Entry 4FBQ (X-ray diffraction, 2.50 A resolution); this record covers chains A and B.

== Chain A (and B) ==
Name: DNA repair and telomere maintenance protein nbs1, DNA repair protein rad32 CHIMERIC PROTEIN
Source organism: Schizosaccharomyces pombe
Notes: fragment: UNP O43070 residues 474-531, UNP Q09683 residues 15-413; chain B of this document is another copy of the same molecule, construct and numbering; everything in this record applies to it too
Reference sequence: chimeric construct of O43070, Q09683: residues 474-531 from O43070 (NBS1_SCHPO) positions 474-531 (same numbers); residues 1015-1413 from Q09683 positions 15-413 (UniProt number = residue number - 1000)
Sequence (472 residues; numbered -4 to 1413; 946 numbers in that range are skipped by the numbering (no residue carries them; nothing is unmodelled there); the number before each row is that of its first residue; numbers below 1 keep their minus sign (Gly-4 is residue -4)):
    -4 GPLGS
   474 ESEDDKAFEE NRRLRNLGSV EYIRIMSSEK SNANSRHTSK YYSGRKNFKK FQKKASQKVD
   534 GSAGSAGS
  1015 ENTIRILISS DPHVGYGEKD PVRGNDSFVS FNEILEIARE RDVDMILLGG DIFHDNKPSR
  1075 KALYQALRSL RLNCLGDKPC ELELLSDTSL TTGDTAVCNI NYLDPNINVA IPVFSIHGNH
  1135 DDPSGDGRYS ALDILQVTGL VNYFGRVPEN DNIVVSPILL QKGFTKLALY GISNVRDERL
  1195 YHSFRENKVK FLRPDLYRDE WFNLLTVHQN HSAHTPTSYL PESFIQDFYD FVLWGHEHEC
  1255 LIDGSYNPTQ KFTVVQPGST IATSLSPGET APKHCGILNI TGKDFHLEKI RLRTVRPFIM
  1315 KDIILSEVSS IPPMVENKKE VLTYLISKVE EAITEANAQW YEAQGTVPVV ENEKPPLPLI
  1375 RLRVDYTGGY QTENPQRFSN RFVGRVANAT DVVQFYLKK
Disordered / not traced: -4 to 0, 474-476, 498-517, 527-540, 1103-1108, 1137-1141, 1165 (chain B: -4 to 0, 474-479, 497-541, 1101-1109, 1137-1140, 1413)
Sequence notes: expression tag (-4 to 0); linker (532-541)
Bound ions: Mn2+ site 1: Asp1025, His1027, Asp1065, His1252; Mn2+ site 2: Asp1065, Asn1133, His1250

== Interface between chain A and chain B ==
Pairs across the interface - 64 pairs, chain A then chain B:
  Phe524(A) - Pro1119(B)
  Phe524(A) - Asn1120(B)
  Phe524(A) - Asn1122(B)
  Gln525(A) - Asp1091(B)  hydrogen bond
  Gln525(A) - Asn1122(B)  hydrogen bond (backbone-side chain)
  Lys526(A) - Tyr1116(B)
  Lys526(A) - Asp1118(B)  hydrogen bond (side chain-backbone)
  Lys526(A) - Pro1119(B)
  Lys526(A) - Ile1121(B)
  Lys526(A) - Asn1122(B)
  Asn1070(A) - Arg1074(B)  hydrogen bond (backbone-side chain)
  Lys1071(A) - Lys1071(B)  hydrogen bond (side chain-backbone)
  Lys1071(A) - Pro1072(B)  hydrogen bond (side chain-backbone)
  Arg1074(A) - Asn1070(B)  hydrogen bond (side chain-backbone)
  Arg1074(A) - Lys1071(B)
  Arg1074(A) - Gly1141(B)
  Arg1074(A) - Tyr1143(B)  hydrogen bond (side chain-backbone)
  Arg1074(A) - Ile1148(B)
  Lys1075(A) - Arg1142(B)
  Lys1075(A) - Tyr1143(B)
  Leu1077(A) - Leu1077(B)  hydrophobic
  Tyr1078(A) - Val1111(B)
  Tyr1078(A) - Tyr1143(B)  hydrophobic
  Tyr1078(A) - Asp1147(B)
  Tyr1078(A) - Val1151(B)  hydrophobic
  Gln1079(A) - Tyr1143(B)  hydrogen bond
  Leu1081(A) - Val1151(B)  hydrophobic
  Leu1081(A) - Thr1152(B)
  Arg1082(A) - Val1151(B)
  Arg1085(A) - Ala1110(B)
  Arg1085(A) - Val1111(B)
  Arg1085(A) - Asp1118(B)  salt bridge
  Arg1085(A) - Gln1150(B)  hydrogen bond (side chain-backbone)
  Arg1085(A) - Val1151(B)  hydrogen bond (side chain-backbone)
  Arg1085(A) - Gly1153(B)
  Leu1089(A) - Asn1120(B)
  Gly1090(A) - Asn1120(B)
  Thr1109(A) - Arg1082(B)
  Val1111(A) - Arg1085(B)
  Cys1112(A) - Arg1085(B)
  Asp1118(A) - Arg1085(B)  salt bridge
  Asn1120(A) - Gly1090(B)
  Asn1120(A) - Ile1121(B)
  Asn1120(A) - Asn1122(B)  hydrogen bond (backbone-backbone)
  Ile1121(A) - Arg1085(B)
  Ile1121(A) - Asn1120(B)
  Asn1122(A) - Asn1120(B)  hydrogen bond (backbone-backbone)
  Asp1136(A) - Arg1074(B)
  Tyr1143(A) - Arg1074(B)  hydrogen bond (backbone-side chain)
  Tyr1143(A) - Lys1075(B)
  Tyr1143(A) - Tyr1078(B)  hydrophobic
  Tyr1143(A) - Gln1079(B)  hydrogen bond
  Asp1147(A) - Tyr1078(B)
  Ile1148(A) - Arg1074(B)
  Ile1148(A) - Leu1077(B)  hydrophobic
  Ile1148(A) - Tyr1078(B)
  Gln1150(A) - Arg1085(B)
  Val1151(A) - Tyr1078(B)  hydrophobic
  Val1151(A) - Leu1081(B)  hydrophobic
  Val1151(A) - Arg1082(B)
  Val1151(A) - Arg1085(B)  hydrogen bond (backbone-side chain)
  Thr1152(A) - Leu1081(B)
  Thr1152(A) - Thr1152(B)
  Gly1153(A) - Arg1085(B)
Interface residues without a listed pair, chain A (35 interface residues in all): Leu1086, Asp1091, Ala1110, Ser1144, Ala1145
Interface residues without a listed pair, chain B (35 interface residues in all): Ser1073, Leu1086, Leu1089, Ser1144, Ala1145
Interface features reported in the paper:
  - hot spots on chain A (mutagenesis) - F524E: decreased binding to SpMre11

== Overview ==
The chain A/chain B interface involves 35 residues from each chain; the contacts include 16 hydrogen bonds and
2 salt bridges. Among the polar pairs are Arg1085(A)-Asp1118(B), Gln525(A)-Asp1091(B) and
Gln525(A)-Asn1122(B). Asp1025(A), His1027(A), Asp1065(A) and His1252(A) form the Mn2+ site 1. From the paper:
F524E of chain A reduces binding to SpMre11.
Both chains are DNA repair and telomere maintenance protein nbs1, DNA repair protein rad32 CHIMERIC PROTEIN
(Schizosaccharomyces pombe). Entry 4FBQ (Crystal structure of a covalently fused Nbs1-Mre11 complex with two
manganese ions per active site) was determined by X-ray diffraction (same publication as 4FBK, 4FBW and 4FCX).
